PDB entry 6OSW | solution NMR | chains A and B

# Chain A
Name: Forkhead box M1
Organism: Danio rerio
UniProtKB: Q7T2G3 (Q7T2G3_DANRE); aligned to UniProt positions 1-85 over residues 4-88 (the alignment contains insertions or deletions, so no single offset holds)
Sequence (94 residues; each row starts with the number of its first residue):
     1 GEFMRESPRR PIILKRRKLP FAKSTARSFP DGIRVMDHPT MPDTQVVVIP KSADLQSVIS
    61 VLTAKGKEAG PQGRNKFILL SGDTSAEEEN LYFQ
Not modelled in the structure: 1-31, 86-94
Sequence notes: expression tag (1-3); engineered mutation Ala22 (Leu19 in Q7T2G3), Ala69 (Cys87 in Q7T2G3), Ala86 (Leu104 in Q7T2G3); cloning artifact (89-94)

# Chain B
Name: Forkhead box M1
Organism: Danio rerio
UniProtKB: Q7T2G3 (Q7T2G3_DANRE); residues 569-623 here = UniProt positions 569-623
Sequence (56 residues; row label = number of the first residue in the row):
   568 GAQAGAANRS LTEGFVLDTM NDSLSKILVD ISFSGLEDED LGMGNISWSQ FIPEAK
Not modelled in the structure: 568, 594-623
Sequence notes: cloning artifact (568); engineered mutation Ala569 (Leu in Q7T2G3), Ala571 (Val in Q7T2G3), Ala622 (Leu in Q7T2G3)

# Chain A / chain B interface
Contacting residue pairs (25; chain A residue first):
  Ile59(A) with Leu584(B); Leu591(B)
  Leu62(A) with Leu584(B); Thr586(B)
  Thr63(A) with Thr586(B); Asp589(B)
  Gly66(A) with Thr586(B); Met587(B)
  Lys67(A) with Thr586(B); Met587(B); Asp589(B)
  Arg74(A) with Met587(B)
  Asn75(A) with Thr586(B); Met587(B)
  Lys76(A) with Leu584(B)
  Phe77(A) with Phe582(B); Val583(B); Leu584(B); Thr586(B)
  Ile78(A) with Leu578(B); Phe582(B); Val583(B)
  Leu79(A) with Gly581(B); Phe582(B); Leu591(B)
Also at the interface, not in a pair above, chain B (10 interface residues in all): Asp585

# In short
11 residues of chain A face 10 of chain B across their interface.
Here chain A is Forkhead box M1 and chain B is Forkhead box M1, both from Danio rerio. Entry 6OSW (An
order-to-disorder structural switch activates the FoxM1 transcription factor) was determined by solution NMR.
